PDB entry 8T74 | X-ray diffraction, 1.65 A resolution | chains A and B

# Chain A
Name: GTPase KRas
Organism: Homo sapiens
Notes: EC 3.6.5.2
Reference sequence: P01116 (RASK_HUMAN), isoform P01116-1; numbering as in UniProt (aligned over 1-177)
Chain sequence (178 residues; row label = number of the first residue in the row; numbering starts at 0):
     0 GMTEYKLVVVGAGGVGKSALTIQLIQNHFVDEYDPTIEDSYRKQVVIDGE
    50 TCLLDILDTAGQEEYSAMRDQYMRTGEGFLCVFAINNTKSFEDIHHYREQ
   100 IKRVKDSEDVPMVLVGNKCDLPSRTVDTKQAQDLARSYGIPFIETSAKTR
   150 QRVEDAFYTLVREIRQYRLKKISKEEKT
Not modelled in the structure: 0, 171-177
Construct notes: expression tag (0)
Curated features (UniProtKB/Swiss-Prot):
  - region: Y166 to T177 (Hypervariable region)
  - motif: Y32 to Y40 (Effector region)
  - binding site (GTP): G10 to A18, V29 to T35, A59, G60, N116 to D119
  - modified residue: M1 (N-acetylmethionine), T2 (N-acetylthreonine), K104 (N6-acetyllysine)
  - glycosylation: T35 (Microbial infection: O-linked (Glc) threonine)
  - cross-link: K170 (Glycyl lysine isopeptide (Lys-Gly) (interchain with G-Cter in ubiquitin))
  - natural variant: K5 (K5E: In NS3; K5N: In GASC), G10 (G10GG: In AML), G12 (G12A: In colorectal cancer samples; G12C: In lung carcinoma; G12D: In GASC, JMML and SFM; G12R: In lung cancer and bladder cancer; G12S: In GASC and JMML; G12V: In GASC), G13 (G13D: In GASC, JMML and OES; G13R: In pylocytic astrocytoma), V14 (V14I: In NS3), L19 (L19F: In OES), Q22 (Q22E: In CFC2; Q22R: In NS3), P34 (P34L: In NS3; P34Q: In NS3; P34R: In CFC2), I36 (I36M: In NS3), T58 (T58I: In NS3), A59 (A59T: In GASC), G60 (G60R: In CFC2; G60S: In NS3), 5 further natural variant entries in UniProt
  - mutagenesis: D38 (D38A: Decreased interaction with MAPKAP1/SIN1), Y40 (Y40A: Decreased interaction with MAPKAP1/SIN1), Q61 (Q61L: Promotes GTP binding)
Ion coordination: Mg2+: S17, T35 (together with GMP-PNP)
Residues lining bound ligands: GMP-PNP (GNP; phosphoaminophosphonic acid-guanylate ester): A11, G12, G13, V14, G15, K16, S17, A18, F28, V29, D30, E31, D33, P34, T35, T58, A59, G60, Q61, N116, K117, D119, L120, S145, A146, K147
What the authors report for this chain:
  - mutagenesis - R151G (Tm change 5 degC): increased stability
  - mutagenesis - R151G: unchanged binding to RAF proto-oncogene serine/threonine-protein kinase (chain B)
  - mutagenesis - E153D: increased binding to RAF proto-oncogene serine/threonine-protein kinase (chain B)

# Chain B
Name: RAF proto-oncogene serine/threonine-protein kinase
Organism: Homo sapiens
Notes: EC 2.7.11.1
Reference sequence: P04049 (RAF1_HUMAN), isoform P04049-1; residue numbers follow UniProt; this construct covers 52-131
Chain sequence (80 residues; row label = number of the first residue in the row):
    52 SKTSNTIRVFLPNKQRTVVNVRNGMSLHDCLMKALKVRGLQPECCAVFRL
   102 LHEHKGKKARLDWNTDAASLIGEELQVDFL
Not modelled in the structure: 52-55, 73-74, 103-108

# How chain A and chain B interact
Contacting residue pairs (27; chain A residue first):
  I24(A) - V88(B)
  Q25(A) - K87(B)
  Q25(A) - V88(B)
  E31(A) - K84(B)  salt bridge
  D33(A) - K84(B)  salt bridge
  I36(A) - T57(B)
  I36(A) - V69(B)  hydrophobic
  I36(A) - N71(B)
  E37(A) - R59(B)  salt bridge
  E37(A) - R67(B)  salt bridge
  E37(A) - T68(B)
  E37(A) - V69(B)  hydrogen bond (backbone-backbone)
  D38(A) - R67(B)
  D38(A) - T68(B)  hydrogen bond
  D38(A) - R89(B)  salt bridge
  S39(A) - Q66(B)
  S39(A) - R67(B)  hydrogen bond (side chain-backbone)
  S39(A) - R89(B)  hydrogen bond (backbone-side chain)
  Y40(A) - Q66(B)
  Y40(A) - V88(B)  hydrophobic
  Y40(A) - R89(B)
  R41(A) - N64(B)
  R41(A) - K65(B)
  R41(A) - Q66(B)  hydrogen bond (backbone-side chain)
  L56(A) - R67(B)
  Y64(A) - N71(B)
  M67(A) - R59(B)
Interface residues without a listed pair, chain A (16 interface residues in all): I21, V29, D54
Interface residues without a listed pair, chain B (15 interface residues in all): V70, G90

# Overview
16 residues of chain A and 15 residues of chain B are in contact, with 5 hydrogen bonds and 5 salt bridges.
Polar pairs include E31(A)-K84(B), D33(A)-K84(B) and E37(A)-R59(B). Bound to chain A: GMP-PNP. The paper
reports that R151G of chain A increases stability; E153D of chain A increases binding to RAF proto-oncogene
serine/threonine-protein kinase (chain B).
Here chain A is GTPase KRas and chain B is RAF proto-oncogene serine/threonine-protein kinase, both from Homo
sapiens. Entry 8T74 (Crystal structure of KRAS4a (GMPPNP) in complex with RAF1 (RBD)) was determined by X-ray
diffraction together with 8T71, 8T72, 8T73 and 8T75 from the same study.
